Entry 4PD4 (X-ray diffraction, 3.04 A resolution); this record covers chains C and G of the 11 polymer chains in the assembly.

== Chain C ==
Molecule: Cytochrome b
Source organism: Saccharomyces cerevisiae (strain ATCC 204508 / S288c)
UniProtKB: P00163 (CYB_YEAST); residue numbers follow UniProt; this construct covers 1-385
Chain sequence (385 residues; row label = number of the first residue in the row):
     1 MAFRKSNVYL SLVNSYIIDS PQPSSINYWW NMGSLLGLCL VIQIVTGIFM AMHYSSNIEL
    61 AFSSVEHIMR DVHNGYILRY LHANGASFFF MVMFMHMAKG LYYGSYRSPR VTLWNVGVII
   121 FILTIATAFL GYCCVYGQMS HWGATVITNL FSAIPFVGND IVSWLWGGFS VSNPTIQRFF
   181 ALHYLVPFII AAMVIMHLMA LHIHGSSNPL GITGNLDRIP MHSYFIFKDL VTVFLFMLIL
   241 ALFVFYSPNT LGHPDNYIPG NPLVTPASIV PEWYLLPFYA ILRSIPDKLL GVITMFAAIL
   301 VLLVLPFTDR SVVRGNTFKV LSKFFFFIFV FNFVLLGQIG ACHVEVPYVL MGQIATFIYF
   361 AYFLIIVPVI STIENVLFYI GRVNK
Bound ions: heme Fe site 1: H82, H183; heme Fe site 2: H96, H197
Small-molecule neighbours:
  - 1,2-Distearoyl-sn-glycerophosphoethanolamine (3PE): F3, N7, Y9, L10, V13, P109, T112, N115, V116, I119, M196, H204
  - 1,2-diacyl-glycerol-3-sn-phosphate (3PH), molecule 1: W29, F94, M95, M97, A98, L101, Y102, Y103, F121, P209, F278, L302, T317, K323, F326, F327, F329, V330, F333, Y359
  - 1,2-diacyl-glycerol-3-sn-phosphate (3PH), molecule 2: L38, H222, I226, F227, L230, V233, F234
  - 1,2-diacyl-glycerol-3-sn-phosphate (3PH), molecule 3: I42, V45, I77, L81, M237, L240, F245
  - Atovaquone (AOQ; 2-[trans-4-(4-chlorophenyl)cyclohexyl]-3-hydroxynaphthalene-1,4-dione): I125, F129, M139, W142, G143, V146, I147, L150, I269, P271, L275, F278, Y279, L282, M295, F296, I299
  - heme (HEM), molecule 1: W30, M32, G33, S34, L36, G37, F89, M93, H96, M97, K99, S105, Y106, R110, L113, W114, G117, V118, I120, F121, I190, V194, H197, L198, L201, S206, S207
  - heme (HEM), molecule 2: L40, Q43, I44, G47, I48, M50, A51, Y54, V65, R79, H82, A83, A86, F89, T127, A128, G131, Y132, V135, F180, H183, Y184, P187, I190, Y274
  - UQ6 (5-(3,7,11,15,19,23-hexamethyl-tetracosa-2,6,10,14,18,22-hexaenyl)-2,3-dimethoxy-6-methyl-benzene-1,4-diol): Y16, I17, Q22, I26, W30, G33, S34, G37, L40, V41, I44, V45, I48, F49, L182, L185, A191, V194, L198, L201, S206, M221, F225, D229
Swiss-Prot annotation at these positions:
  - binding site (a ubiquinone): Y16, H202
  - binding site (heme b): H82, H96, H183, H197
  - natural variant: I122 (I122T: In strain: ATCC 44821 / 777-3A), I269 (I269ID: In strain: D273-10B/A21)
  - mutagenesis: G131 (G131S: In W7: Causes respiratory deficiency)
Reported in the primary citation:
  - binding site for Atovaquone: F129, M139, W142, G143, V146, I147, I269, P271, L275, F278, Y279, L282, M295, F296, I299
  - contacts within the chain: F278-I299
  - mutagenesis - F129K, Y279A: decreased catalytic activity (citing earlier work)
  - mutagenesis - I147V, L275F, Y279S: decreased binding to Atovaquone (citing earlier work)
  - mutagenesis - L275F: unchanged catalytic activity (citing earlier work)
  - specificity-determining residues: L275, F278 (by similarity / conservation)
  - heme coordination: H82, H96, H183, H197 (citing earlier work)

== Chain G ==
Molecule: Cytochrome b-c1 complex subunit 7
Source organism: Saccharomyces cerevisiae (strain ATCC 204508 / S288c)
UniProtKB: P00128 (QCR7_YEAST); residue numbers follow UniProt; this construct covers 2-127
Chain sequence (126 residues; each row starts with the number of its first residue):
     2 PQSFTSIARI GDYILKSPVL SKLCVPVANQ FINLAGYKKL GLKFDDLIAE ENPIMQTALR
    62 RLPEDESYAR AYRIIRAHQT ELTHHLLPRN EWIKAQEDVP YLLPYILEAE AAAKEKDELD
   122 NIEVSK

== Chain C / chain G interface ==
Contacting residue pairs (62; chain C residue first):
  S24(C) - H79(G)
  S24(C) - L83(G)
  S25(C) - H79(G)  hydrogen bond
  S25(C) - L83(G)
  R107(C) - P2(G)
  R107(C) - A50(G)
  N208(C) - H79(G)  hydrogen bond
  L210(C) - A78(G)  hydrophobic
  L210(C) - H79(G)
  L210(C) - E82(G)
  I212(C) - D47(G)
  I212(C) - H79(G)
  T213(C) - E51(G)
  T213(C) - H79(G)  hydrogen bond (backbone-side chain)
  L216(C) - A72(G)  hydrophobic
  L216(C) - I76(G)  hydrophobic
  D309(C) - P2(G)
  R310(C) - P2(G)
  R310(C) - Q3(G)  hydrogen bond (backbone-backbone)
  S311(C) - P2(G)
  V312(C) - Q3(G)
  V312(C) - F5(G)  hydrophobic
  V312(C) - I49(G)
  V312(C) - A50(G)  hydrogen bond (backbone-backbone)
  R314(C) - E52(G)  salt bridge
  T317(C) - A36(G)
  F318(C) - A36(G)
  F318(C) - Y38(G)  hydrophobic
  F318(C) - L43(G)  hydrophobic
  F318(C) - L48(G)  hydrophobic
  V320(C) - F32(G)  hydrophobic
  V320(C) - L35(G)  hydrophobic
  T372(C) - Q3(G)
  E374(C) - F32(G)
  N375(C) - Q3(G)  hydrogen bond
  N375(C) - I8(G)
  V376(C) - I11(G)  hydrophobic
  L377(C) - A29(G)
  L377(C) - F32(G)  hydrophobic
  L377(C) - I33(G)
  F378(C) - I33(G)
  F378(C) - F45(G)  hydrophobic
  Y379(C) - I8(G)
  Y379(C) - A9(G)  hydrophobic
  Y379(C) - G12(G)
  Y379(C) - D13(G)  hydrogen bond
  Y379(C) - L104(G)  hydrophobic
  I380(C) - G12(G)
  I380(C) - L16(G)  hydrophobic
  I380(C) - C25(G)  hydrophobic
  I380(C) - V26(G)
  I380(C) - A29(G)  hydrophobic
  G381(C) - A29(G)
  G381(C) - N30(G)
  G381(C) - I33(G)
  R382(C) - I33(G)
  R382(C) - F45(G)
  R382(C) - D46(G)  salt bridge
  R382(C) - D99(G)  salt bridge
  R382(C) - P101(G)
  V383(C) - P101(G)  hydrophobic
  K385(C) - D13(G)
Interface residues without a listed pair, chain C (37 interface residues in all): N27, S108, P109, P209, G211, D217, F307, V313, L321
Interface residues without a listed pair, chain G (43 interface residues in all): S4, I15, G37, L41, I75, H85, V100

== In short ==
37 residues of chain C face 43 of chain G across their interface, with 7 hydrogen bonds and 3 salt bridges.
Polar pairs include R314(C)-E52(G), R382(C)-D46(G) and R382(C)-D99(G). From the paper: a binding site for
Atovaquone at F129(C), M139(C) and W142(C) among others; I147V, L275F and Y279S of chain C reduce binding to
Atovaquone; 5 substitutions were tested in all.
Here chain C is Cytochrome b and chain G is Cytochrome b-c1 complex subunit 7, both from Saccharomyces
cerevisiae (strain ATCC 204508 / S288c). Entry 4PD4 (Structural analysis of atovaquone-inhibited cytochrome
bc1 complex reveals the molecular basis of antimalarial drug action) was determined by X-ray diffraction.
